6A5R - chains N and b of the 23 polymer chains in the assembly; structure by electron microscopy, 8.70 A resolution (very low resolution: no residue pairs are listed; an interface is given only as per-side residue counts).

== Chain N ==
Molecule: 198-nt DNA strand
Sequence (198 nucleotides; row label = number of the first residue in the row; numbers below 1 keep their minus sign (DG-125 is residue -125)):
  -125 GCTTACGTCAGTCTGGCCATCTTTGTGTTTGGTGTGTTTGGGTGGTGGCC
   -75 GTTTTCGTTGTTTTTTTCTGTCCGGTGCCTGGTGTCTTGGGTGTAATCCC
   -25 CTTGGCGGTTAAAACGCGGGGGACAGCGCGTACGTGCGTTTAAGCGGTGC
    25 TAGAGCTGTCTACGACCAATTGAGCGGCCTCGGCACCGGGATTCTGAT
Disordered / not traced: -125 to -64, -51 to -43

== Chain b ==
Protein: Histone H4
Source organism: Homo sapiens
UniProtKB: P62805 (H4_HUMAN); residues 0-102 here correspond to UniProt positions 1-103 (UniProt number = residue number + 1)
Chain sequence (106 residues; numbered -3 to 102; the number before each row is that of its first residue; numbers below 1 keep their minus sign (Gly-3 is residue -3)):
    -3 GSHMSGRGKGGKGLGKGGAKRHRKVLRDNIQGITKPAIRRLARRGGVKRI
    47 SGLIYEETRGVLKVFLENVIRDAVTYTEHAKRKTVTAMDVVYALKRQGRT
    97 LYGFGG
Disordered / not traced: -3 to 22
Sequence notes: expression tag (-3 to -1)

== Interface between chain N and chain b ==
At this resolution (9 A) residue pairs are not listed: 5 residues of chain N and 9 of chain b lie at the interface.

== Overview ==
5 residues of chain N and 9 residues of chain b are in contact.
Here chain N is a 198-nt DNA strand and chain b is Histone H4 (Homo sapiens). Entry 6A5R (RNA polymerase II
elongation complex stalled at SHL(-2) of the nucleosome) was determined by electron microscopy (same
publication as 6A5L, 6A5O, 6A5P, 6A5T, 6A5U and 6INQ).
